Entry 8BE0 (electron microscopy, 2.34 A resolution); this record covers chains A and V of the 6 polymer chains in the assembly.

== Chain A ==
Name: Polymerase acidic protein
Source organism: Influenza B virus (B/Memphis/13/2003)
Notes: EC 3.1.-.-
UniProtKB: Q5V8Z9 (Q5V8Z9_9INFB); residues 1-726 here = UniProt positions 1-726
Amino-acid sequence (751 residues; row label = number of the first residue in the row; numbers below 1 keep their minus sign (Gly-13 is residue -13)):
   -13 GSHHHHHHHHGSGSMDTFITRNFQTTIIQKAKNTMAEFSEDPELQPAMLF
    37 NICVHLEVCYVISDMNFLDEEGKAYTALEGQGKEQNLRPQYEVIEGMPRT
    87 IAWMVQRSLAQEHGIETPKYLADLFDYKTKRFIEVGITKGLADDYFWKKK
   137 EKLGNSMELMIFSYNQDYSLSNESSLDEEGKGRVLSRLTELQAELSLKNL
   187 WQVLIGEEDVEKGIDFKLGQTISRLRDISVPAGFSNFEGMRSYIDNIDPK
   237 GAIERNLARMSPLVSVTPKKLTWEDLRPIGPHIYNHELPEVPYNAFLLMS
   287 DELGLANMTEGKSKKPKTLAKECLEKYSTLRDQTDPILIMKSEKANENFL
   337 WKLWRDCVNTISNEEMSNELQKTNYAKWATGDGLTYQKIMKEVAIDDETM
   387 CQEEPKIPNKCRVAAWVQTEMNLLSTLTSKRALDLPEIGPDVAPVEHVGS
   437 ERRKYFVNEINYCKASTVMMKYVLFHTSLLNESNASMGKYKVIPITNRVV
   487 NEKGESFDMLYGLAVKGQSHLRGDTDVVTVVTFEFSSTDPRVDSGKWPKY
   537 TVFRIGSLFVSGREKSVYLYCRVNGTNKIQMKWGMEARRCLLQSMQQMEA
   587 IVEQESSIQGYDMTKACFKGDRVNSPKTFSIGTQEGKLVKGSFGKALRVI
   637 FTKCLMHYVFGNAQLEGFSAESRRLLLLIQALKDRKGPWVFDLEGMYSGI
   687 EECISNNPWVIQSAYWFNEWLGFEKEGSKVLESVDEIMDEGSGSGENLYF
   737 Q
Unresolved in the structure: -13 to 0, 723-737
Sequence notes: expression tag (-13 to 0, 727-737)

== Chain V ==
Molecule: 5' vRNA
Sequence (14 nucleotides; each row starts with the number of its first residue):
     1 AGUAGUAACAAGUU
Unresolved in the structure: 13-14

== How chain A and chain V interact ==
Pairs across the interface (41):
  Lys330(A) - A1(V)  salt bridge to the phosphate
  Ala365(A) - A1(V)  base contact
  Thr366(A) - A1(V)  base contact
  Thr366(A) - A10(V)  sugar contact
  Gly367(A) - A1(V)  base contact
  Gly367(A) - A10(V)  hydrogen bond to the sugar
  Gly367(A) - A11(V)  phosphate contact
  Asp368(A) - A11(V)  phosphate contact
  Gly369(A) - A11(V)  hydrogen bond to the phosphate
  Leu370(A) - A1(V)  base contact
  Leu370(A) - A10(V)  base contact
  Leu370(A) - A11(V)  hydrogen bond to the phosphate
  Thr371(A) - A10(V)  hydrogen bond to the phosphate
  Thr371(A) - A11(V)  hydrogen bond to the phosphate
  Thr371(A) - G12(V)  phosphate contact
  Tyr372(A) - A10(V)  base contact
  Pro391(A) - U6(V)  sugar contact
  Lys392(A) - A4(V)  hydrogen bond to the base
  Lys392(A) - G5(V)  base contact
  Ile393(A) - U6(V)  base contact
  Pro394(A) - G5(V)  sugar contact
  His506(A) - A11(V)  stacking on the base
  Arg508(A) - A10(V)  salt bridge to the phosphate
  Arg508(A) - A11(V)  hydrogen bond to the sugar
  Asp512(A) - C9(V)  sugar contact
  Val513(A) - G2(V)  base contact
  Val513(A) - U3(V)  base contact
  Val513(A) - C9(V)  hydrogen bond to the sugar
  Thr515(A) - A1(V)  hydrogen bond to the base
  Lys535(A) - U3(V)  salt bridge to the phosphate
  Arg558(A) - U3(V)  salt bridge to the phosphate
  Val559(A) - A1(V)  base contact
  Val559(A) - G2(V)  phosphate contact
  Asn560(A) - G2(V)  hydrogen bond to the sugar
  Asn560(A) - U3(V)  sugar contact
  Gly561(A) - G2(V)  sugar contact
  Gly561(A) - U3(V)  sugar contact
  Thr562(A) - U3(V)  sugar contact
  Gln566(A) - A4(V)  hydrogen bond to the phosphate
  Asn648(A) - G5(V)  base contact
  Asn692(A) - G5(V)  hydrogen bond to the base
Other interface residues (no listed pair), chain A (32 interface residues in all): Trp364, Gln373, Gln388, Gln504, Gln650
Other interface residues (no listed pair), chain V (11 interface residues in all): A7

== Summary ==
The interface between chain A and chain V involves 32 residues on one side and 11 on the other, with 12
hydrogen bonds, 4 salt bridges and 1 aromatic stacking contact. Among the polar pairs are Lys392(A)-A4(V),
Thr515(A)-A1(V) and Asn692(A)-G5(V).
Chain A is Polymerase acidic protein (Influenza B virus (B/Memphis/13/2003)) and chain V is 5' vRNA; the
structure, Early transcription elongation state of influenza B/Mem polymerase backtracked due to double
incoproation of nucleotide analogue ..., was determined by electron microscopy, deposited together with 7R1F,
8BDR and 8BF5.
